Entry 6V47 (X-ray diffraction, 2.80 A resolution); this record covers chains E and F of the 6 polymer chains in the assembly.

Chain E:
Name: Hemagglutinin HA1 chain
Organism: Influenza A virus (A/duck/Memphis/546/1974(H11N9))
Reference sequence: Q0A426 (Q0A426_9INFA); residues 1-326 here correspond to UniProt positions 17-342 (UniProt number = residue number + 16)
Sequence (326 residues; numbered 1 to 326; the number before each row is that of its first residue):
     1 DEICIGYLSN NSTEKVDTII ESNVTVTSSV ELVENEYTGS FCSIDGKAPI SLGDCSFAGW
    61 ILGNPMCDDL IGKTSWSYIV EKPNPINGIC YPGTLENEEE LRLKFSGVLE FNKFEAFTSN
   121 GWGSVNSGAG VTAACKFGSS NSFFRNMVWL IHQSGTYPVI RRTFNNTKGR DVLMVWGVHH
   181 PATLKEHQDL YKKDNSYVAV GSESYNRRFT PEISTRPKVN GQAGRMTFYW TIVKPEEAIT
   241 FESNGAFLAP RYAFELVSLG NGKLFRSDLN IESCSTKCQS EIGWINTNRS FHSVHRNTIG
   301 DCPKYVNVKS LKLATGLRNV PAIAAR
Disordered / not traced: 322-326
Disulfides: Cys42-Cys274, Cys55-Cys67, Cys90-Cys135, Cys278-Cys302
Glycans and other covalent adducts: N-acetylglucosamine (NAG) linked to Asn23
What the authors report for this chain:
  - post-translational modification sites: Asn23

Chain F:
Name: Hemagglutinin HA2 chain
Organism: Influenza A virus (A/duck/Memphis/546/1974(H11N9))
Reference sequence: A2V851 (A2V851_9INFA); residues 1-174 here correspond to UniProt positions 343-516 (UniProt number = residue number + 342)
Sequence (181 residues; each row starts with the number of its first residue):
     1 GLFGAIAGFI EGGWPGLING WYGFQHRNEE GTGIAADKES TQTAIDQITS KVNNIVDRMN
    61 TNFESVQHEF SEIEERINQL SKHVDDSVID IWSYNAQLLV LLENEKTLDL HDSNVRNLHE
   121 KVRRMLKDNA KDEGNGCFTF YHKCDNECIE KVRNGTYDHK EFEEESRLNR QEIESGRLVP
   181 R
Disordered / not traced: 1-6, 174-181
Sequence notes: expression tag (175-181)
Disulfides: Cys144-Cys148

Interface between chain E and chain F:
Inter-chain disulfides: Cys4(E)-Cys137(F)
Pairs across the interface (114):
  Asp1(E) - Arg27(F)
  Asp1(E) - Asn28(F)
  Asp1(E) - Glu29(F)
  Asp1(E) - Thr139(F)
  Asp1(E) - Phe140(F)  hydrogen bond (backbone-backbone)
  Asp1(E) - His142(F)
  Asp1(E) - Lys143(F)
  Asp1(E) - Cys144(F)  hydrogen bond (side chain-backbone)
  Glu2(E) - His26(F)
  Glu2(E) - Arg27(F)  salt bridge
  Glu2(E) - Phe138(F)
  Glu2(E) - Thr139(F)
  Glu2(E) - Phe140(F)
  Ile3(E) - Phe24(F)  hydrophobic
  Ile3(E) - Gln25(F)
  Ile3(E) - Cys137(F)
  Ile3(E) - Phe138(F)  hydrogen bond (backbone-backbone)
  Ile3(E) - Phe140(F)  hydrophobic
  Ile3(E) - Val152(F)  hydrophobic
  Cys4(E) - Ala7(F)
  Cys4(E) - Gly8(F)
  Cys4(E) - Trp14(F)
  Cys4(E) - Gly23(F)
  Cys4(E) - Phe24(F)
  Cys4(E) - Gln25(F)  hydrogen bond (backbone-backbone)
  Cys4(E) - Gly136(F)
  Cys4(E) - Cys137(F)  disulfide
  Ile5(E) - Gly8(F)
  Ile5(E) - Phe9(F)  hydrogen bond (backbone-backbone)
  Ile5(E) - Trp14(F)
  Ile5(E) - Gly23(F)
  Ile5(E) - Phe24(F)  hydrophobic
  Ile5(E) - Val115(F)
  Ile5(E) - Leu118(F)  hydrophobic
  Ile5(E) - His119(F)
  Ile5(E) - Val122(F)  hydrophobic
  Ile5(E) - Gly136(F)  hydrogen bond (backbone-backbone)
  Gly6(E) - Phe9(F)
  Gly6(E) - Trp14(F)
  Gly6(E) - Tyr22(F)
  Gly6(E) - Gly23(F)  hydrogen bond (backbone-backbone)
  Gly6(E) - Val115(F)
  Tyr7(E) - Phe9(F)
  Tyr7(E) - Gly12(F)
  Tyr7(E) - Gly13(F)
  Tyr7(E) - Trp14(F)  hydrogen bond (backbone-backbone)
  Tyr7(E) - Leu17(F)
  Tyr7(E) - Trp21(F)
  Leu8(E) - Leu17(F)
  Leu8(E) - Gly20(F)
  Leu8(E) - Trp21(F)  hydrogen bond (backbone-backbone)
  Ser9(E) - Gly13(F)
  Ser9(E) - Trp14(F)
  Ser9(E) - Pro15(F)
  Val16(E) - Asn104(F)
  Asp17(E) - Leu101(F)
  Asp17(E) - Asn104(F)  hydrogen bond (backbone-side chain)
  Thr18(E) - Leu101(F)
  Thr18(E) - Glu105(F)
  Ile19(E) - Leu101(F)
  Ile19(E) - Leu102(F)  hydrophobic
  Ile19(E) - Glu105(F)
  Ile20(E) - Glu105(F)
  Val24(E) - Leu108(F)  hydrophobic
  Val26(E) - Leu108(F)  hydrophobic
  Leu32(E) - Val56(F)  hydrophobic
  Leu32(E) - Val100(F)  hydrophobic
  Glu99(E) - Glu69(F)
  Glu99(E) - Phe70(F)
  Glu99(E) - Ser71(F)
  Arg102(E) - Glu69(F)
  Leu103(E) - His68(F)
  Arg266(E) - Glu69(F)  salt bridge
  Ser290(E) - Val56(F)  hydrogen bond (side chain-backbone)
  Ser290(E) - Asn60(F)
  Phe291(E) - Ile55(F)
  Phe291(E) - Asn60(F)
  Phe291(E) - Ala96(F)  hydrophobic
  Arg296(E) - Ser65(F)
  Arg296(E) - Asp85(F)  salt bridge
  Arg296(E) - Asp86(F)  salt bridge
  Arg296(E) - Ile89(F)
  Thr298(E) - Glu64(F)
  Gly300(E) - Glu64(F)
  Lys304(E) - Asn60(F)
  Lys304(E) - Thr61(F)
  Lys304(E) - Trp92(F)
  Tyr305(E) - Ile89(F)  hydrophobic
  Val306(E) - Ser93(F)
  Asn307(E) - Ile89(F)
  Asn307(E) - Asp90(F)
  Asn307(E) - Ser93(F)  hydrogen bond (backbone-side chain)
  Val308(E) - Gln97(F)
  Leu311(E) - Ala96(F)  hydrophobic
  Leu311(E) - Gln97(F)
  Lys312(E) - Val100(F)
  Lys312(E) - Asn104(F)  hydrogen bond (backbone-side chain)
  Leu313(E) - Val52(F)  hydrophobic
  Leu313(E) - Ile55(F)  hydrophobic
  Leu313(E) - Val100(F)  hydrophobic
  Leu313(E) - Asn104(F)
  Ala314(E) - Asn104(F)  hydrogen bond (backbone-side chain)
  Ala314(E) - Thr107(F)
  Thr315(E) - Trp21(F)
  Thr315(E) - Ile48(F)
  Thr315(E) - Thr107(F)
  Thr315(E) - His111(F)  hydrogen bond (backbone-side chain)
  Gly316(E) - His111(F)  hydrogen bond (backbone-side chain)
  Leu317(E) - Trp21(F)
  Leu317(E) - Tyr22(F)  hydrophobic
  Leu317(E) - His111(F)
  Val320(E) - Gly12(F)
  Val320(E) - Gly13(F)  hydrogen bond (backbone-backbone)
  Pro321(E) - Glu11(F)
Other interface residues (no listed pair), chain E (44 interface residues in all): Thr27, Lys263, Cys302, Arg318
Other interface residues (no listed pair), chain F (65 interface residues in all): Asn62, Glu74, Lys82, Ile149, Arg153

Summary:
44 residues of chain E and 65 residues of chain F are in contact, with 1 disulfide bond, 17 hydrogen bonds and
4 salt bridges. Polar contacts include Glu2(E)-Arg27(F), Arg266(E)-Glu69(F) and Arg296(E)-Asp85(F). Covalently
linked N-acetylglucosamine: at Asn23(E). From the paper: a modification site at Asn23(E).
Chain E is Hemagglutinin HA1 chain and chain F is Hemagglutinin HA2 chain, both from Influenza A virus
(A/duck/Memphis/546/1974(H11N9)); the structure, The crystal structure of hemagglutinin from
A/duck/Memphis/546/1974 (H11N9), was determined by X-ray diffraction together with 6V44, 6V46, 6V48 and 6V49
from the same study.
